Entry 5FGI (X-ray diffraction, 2.90 A resolution); this record covers chains B and C of the 28 polymer chains in the assembly.

[Chain B]
Molecule: Proteasome subunit alpha type-3
Source organism: Saccharomyces cerevisiae (strain ATCC 204508 / S288c)
Notes: EC 3.4.25.1
UniProtKB: P23638 (PSA3_YEAST); residues 0-257 here correspond to UniProt positions 1-258 (UniProt number = residue number + 1)
Chain sequence (258 residues; row label = number of the first residue in the row; numbering starts at 0):
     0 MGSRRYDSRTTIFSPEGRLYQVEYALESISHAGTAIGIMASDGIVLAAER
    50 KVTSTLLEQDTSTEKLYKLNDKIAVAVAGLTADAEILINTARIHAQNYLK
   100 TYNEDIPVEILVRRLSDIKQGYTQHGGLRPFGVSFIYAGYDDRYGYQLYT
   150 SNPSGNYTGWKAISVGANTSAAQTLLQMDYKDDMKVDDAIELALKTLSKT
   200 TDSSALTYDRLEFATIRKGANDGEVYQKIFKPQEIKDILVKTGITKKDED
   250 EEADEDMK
Unresolved in the structure: 0, 245-257
UniProt features mapped onto this chain:
  - cross-link (Glycyl lysine isopeptide (Lys-Gly)): Lys99 (interchain with G-Cter in ubiquitin), Lys198 (interchain with G-Cter in ubiquitin), Lys230 (interchain with G-Cter in ubiquitin)

[Chain C]
Molecule: Proteasome subunit alpha type-4
Source organism: Saccharomyces cerevisiae (strain ATCC 204508 / S288c)
Notes: EC 3.4.25.1
UniProtKB: P40303 (PSA4_YEAST); residues -1 to 252 here correspond to UniProt positions 1-254 (UniProt number = residue number + 2)
Chain sequence (254 residues; each row starts with the number of its first residue; numbers below 1 keep their minus sign (Met-1 is residue -1)):
    -1 MSGYDRALSIFSPDGHIFQVEYALEAVKRGTCAVGVKGKNCVVLGCERRS
    49 TLKLQDTRITPSKVSKIDSHVVLSFSGLNADSRILIEKARVEAQSHRLTL
    99 EDPVTVEYLTRYVAGVQQRYTQSGGVRPFGVSTLIAGFDPRDDEPKLYQT
   149 EPSGIYSSWSAQTIGRNSKTVREFLEKNYDRKEPPATVEECVKLTVRSLL
   199 EVVQTGAKNIEITVVKPDSDIVALSSEEINQYVTQIEQEKQEQQEQDKKK
   249 KSNH
Unresolved in the structure: -1 to 0, 241-252
UniProt features mapped onto this chain:
  - modified residue: Thr58 (Phosphothreonine)

[Chain B / chain C interface]
Contacting residue pairs (73; chain B residue first):
  Arg3(B) - Arg4(C)  hydrogen bond (backbone-side chain)
  Asp6(B) - Tyr2(C)  hydrogen bond
  Asp6(B) - Arg4(C)  salt bridge
  Arg8(B) - Arg4(C)
  Thr10(B) - Leu6(C)
  Thr10(B) - Arg125(C)
  Ile11(B) - Leu6(C)  hydrophobic
  Ile11(B) - Gln17(C)
  Phe12(B) - Gln17(C)  hydrogen bond (backbone-side chain)
  Phe12(B) - Tyr20(C)  hydrophobic
  Phe12(B) - Ala21(C)  hydrophobic
  Phe12(B) - Leu76(C)  hydrophobic
  Phe12(B) - Arg125(C)
  Phe12(B) - Pro126(C)
  Phe12(B) - Gly128(C)
  Ser13(B) - Tyr20(C)
  Pro14(B) - Tyr20(C)  hydrophobic
  Pro14(B) - Glu23(C)
  Glu15(B) - Glu23(C)
  Glu15(B) - Arg27(C)  hydrogen bond (backbone-side chain)
  Gly16(B) - Tyr20(C)
  Gly16(B) - Glu23(C)
  Gly16(B) - Ala24(C)
  Gly16(B) - Arg27(C)  hydrogen bond (backbone-side chain)
  Arg17(B) - Arg27(C)
  Leu18(B) - Arg125(C)
  Met38(B) - Asp54(C)
  Met38(B) - Arg56(C)
  Arg112(B) - Arg81(C)
  Ser115(B) - Arg81(C)  hydrogen bond (backbone-side chain)
  Asp116(B) - Arg81(C)  salt bridge
  Gln119(B) - Ala78(C)
  Gln119(B) - Asp79(C)
  Gln119(B) - Ile82(C)
  Thr122(B) - Arg125(C)  hydrogen bond (backbone-side chain)
  Gln123(B) - Tyr118(C)
  Gln123(B) - Gly123(C)
  Gln123(B) - Val124(C)
  Gln123(B) - Arg125(C)  hydrogen bond (backbone-backbone)
  Gln123(B) - Phe127(C)
  His124(B) - Gly123(C)
  His124(B) - Val124(C)
  Gly125(B) - Tyr2(C)
  Gly125(B) - Gly123(C)
  Gly126(B) - Tyr2(C)
  Tyr143(B) - Arg56(C)  hydrogen bond (backbone-side chain)
  Tyr143(B) - Ile57(C)  hydrophobic
  Tyr145(B) - Arg56(C)  hydrogen bond (backbone-side chain)
  Gln146(B) - Ile57(C)
  Leu147(B) - Ile57(C)
  Tyr148(B) - Ile57(C)
  Ser153(B) - Ala78(C)
  Gly154(B) - Ala78(C)
  Gly154(B) - Arg81(C)  hydrogen bond (backbone-side chain)
  Asn155(B) - Asn77(C)
  Asn155(B) - Ala78(C)
  Tyr156(B) - Pro59(C)  hydrophobic
  Tyr156(B) - Arg81(C)
  Gly158(B) - Gln53(C)
  Gly158(B) - Asp54(C)  hydrogen bond (backbone-backbone)
  Gly158(B) - Thr58(C)  hydrogen bond (backbone-side chain)
  Trp159(B) - Lys51(C)
  Trp159(B) - Leu52(C)
  Trp159(B) - Gln53(C)
  Trp159(B) - Asp54(C)
  Lys160(B) - Leu52(C)  hydrogen bond (backbone-backbone)
  Lys160(B) - Gln53(C)
  Lys160(B) - Asp54(C)
  Ala161(B) - Leu52(C)  hydrogen bond (backbone-backbone)
  Gln172(B) - Lys51(C)
  Leu175(B) - Leu52(C)
  Gln176(B) - Lys51(C)
  Gln176(B) - Leu52(C)
Also at the interface, not in a pair above, chain B (41 interface residues in all): Glu108, Thr157, Tyr179
Also at the interface, not in a pair above, chain C (31 interface residues in all): Leu50

[Summary]
41 residues of chain B and 31 residues of chain C are in contact, with 15 hydrogen bonds and 2 salt bridges.
Polar pairs include Asp6(B)-Arg4(C), Asp116(B)-Arg81(C) and Arg3(B)-Arg4(C).
Here chain B is Proteasome subunit alpha type-3 and chain C is Proteasome subunit alpha type-4, both from
Saccharomyces cerevisiae (strain ATCC 204508 / S288c). Entry 5FGI (Yeast 20S proteasome beta1-T1A beta2-T1A
double mutant in complex with Carfilzomib) was determined by X-ray diffraction, deposited together with 5CZ4,
5CZ5, 5CZ6, 5CZ7, 5CZ8, 5CZ9 and 16 further entries.
